PDB entry 9CIA | electron microscopy, 3.39 A resolution | chains A and B of the 12 polymer chains in the assembly

Chain A:
Name: UCHT1 Fab 2
Source organism: Homo sapiens
Notes: antibody fragment or engineered binder
Amino-acid sequence (107 residues; row label = number of the first residue in the row):
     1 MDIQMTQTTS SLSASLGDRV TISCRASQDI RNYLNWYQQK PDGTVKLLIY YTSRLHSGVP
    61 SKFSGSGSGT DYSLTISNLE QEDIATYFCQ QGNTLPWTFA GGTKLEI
Not modelled in the structure: 1, 106-107
Disulfides: Cys24-Cys89

Chain B:
Name: UCHT1 Fab chain
Source organism: Homo sapiens
Notes: antibody fragment or engineered binder
Amino-acid sequence (120 residues; row label = number of the first residue in the row):
     1 EVQLQQSGPE LVKPGASMKI SCKASGYSFT GYTMNWVKQS HGKNLEWMGL INPYKGVSTY
    61 NQKFKDKATL TVDKSSSTAY MELLSLTSED SAVYYCARSG YYGDSDWYFD VWGQGTTLTV
Disulfides: Cys22-Cys96

Chain A / chain B interface:
Pairs across the interface (37):
  Asp2(A) - Gln62(B)  hydrogen bond
  Tyr33(A) - Trp107(B)  hydrophobic
  Asn35(A) - Trp107(B)  hydrogen bond (side chain-backbone)
  Asn35(A) - Tyr108(B)
  Tyr37(A) - Tyr108(B)
  Tyr37(A) - Phe109(B)  hydrogen bond (side chain-backbone)
  Tyr37(A) - Trp112(B)
  Gln39(A) - Gln39(B)  hydrogen bond
  Gln39(A) - Tyr95(B)  hydrogen bond
  Gly43(A) - Tyr95(B)  hydrogen bond (backbone-side chain)
  Gly43(A) - Gln114(B)
  Val45(A) - Tyr95(B)  hydrophobic
  Val45(A) - Trp112(B)
  Leu47(A) - Phe109(B)
  Leu47(A) - Asp110(B)
  Tyr50(A) - Tyr108(B)  hydrophobic
  Tyr51(A) - Trp107(B)  hydrophobic
  His56(A) - Asp110(B)
  Phe88(A) - Lys43(B)
  Phe88(A) - Leu45(B)  hydrophobic
  Gln90(A) - Trp107(B)  hydrogen bond (side chain-backbone)
  Gln90(A) - Phe109(B)
  Gly92(A) - Trp107(B)
  Leu95(A) - Trp47(B)  hydrophobic
  Pro96(A) - Trp47(B)  hydrophobic
  Pro96(A) - Asn61(B)
  Pro96(A) - Gln62(B)
  Trp97(A) - Trp47(B)
  Trp97(A) - Trp107(B)  hydrophobic
  Trp97(A) - Phe109(B)
  Phe99(A) - Val37(B)  hydrophobic
  Phe99(A) - Leu45(B)
  Phe99(A) - Phe109(B)  hydrophobic
  Phe99(A) - Trp112(B)  hydrophobic
  Ala100(A) - Asn44(B)
  Gly101(A) - Lys43(B)
  Gly101(A) - Asn44(B)
Other interface residues (no listed pair), chain A (21 interface residues in all): Lys46
Other interface residues (no listed pair), chain B (19 interface residues in all): Glu46, Thr59, Lys63, Asp106

Overview:
21 residues of chain A face 19 of chain B across their interface; the contacts include 7 hydrogen bonds. Among
the polar pairs are Asp2(A)-Gln62(B), Asn35(A)-Trp107(B) and Tyr37(A)-Phe109(B).
Here chain A is UCHT1 Fab 2 and chain B is UCHT1 Fab chain, both from Homo sapiens. Entry 9CIA (T cell
receptor complex) was determined by electron microscopy, deposited together with 9CI8.
